PDB entry 7O0U | electron microscopy, 2.35 A resolution | chains H2 and L of the 86 polymer chains in the assembly

[Chain H2]
Protein: RC-Hc
Source organism: Gemmatimonas phototrophica
Sequence (181 residues; numbered 0 to 181; 1 number in that range is skipped by the numbering (no residue carries it; nothing is unmodelled there); the number before each row is that of its first residue; numbering starts at 0):
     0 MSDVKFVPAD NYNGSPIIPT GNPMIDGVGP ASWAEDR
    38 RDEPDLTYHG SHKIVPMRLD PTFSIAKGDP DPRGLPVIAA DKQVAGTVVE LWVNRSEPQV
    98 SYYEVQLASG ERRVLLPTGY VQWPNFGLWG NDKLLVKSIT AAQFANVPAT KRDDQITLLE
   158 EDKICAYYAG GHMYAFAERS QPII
Not modelled in the structure: 0, 178-181

[Chain L]
Protein: Photosynthetic reaction center L subunit
Source organism: Gemmatimonas phototrophica
Reference sequence: A0A143BHR2 (A0A143BHR2_9BACT); residues 0-273 here correspond to UniProt positions 1-274 (UniProt number = residue number + 1)
Sequence (274 residues; each row starts with the number of its first residue; numbering starts at 0):
     0 MAMLSFEKKY RVRGGTLIGG DLFDFWFGPF YVGFFGVTTI FFVTLGTLLC VWGAAMGPTW
    60 NLWQINIAPP DLKYGLGLAP LREGGLWQII TLCALGAFGS WALRQAEIAR KLGMGMHIPW
   120 AYGGAILAYT TLVVIRPFLL GAWGHGFPYG IFSHLDWVSN VGYQYLHFHY NPAHMIAVTF
   180 FFTNCLALAM HGSLILSVTN PPKGTPTGTS EQENVFFRDL LGYSIGAIGI HRLGLFLAVG
   240 AAVWSAICIV ISGPFWTQGW PEWWNWWLNL PIWK
Not modelled in the structure: 0

[Chain H2 / chain L interface]
Residue-residue contacts (38; chain H2 residue first):
  Phe5(H2) with Lys8(L)
  Ala8(H2) with Arg12(L)
  Gly13(H2) with Phe24(L); Trp25(L), hydrogen bond (backbone-backbone)
  Pro15(H2) with Arg10(L); Arg12(L); Asp23(L)
  Ile16(H2) with Lys7(L); Lys8(L); Arg10(L), hydrogen bond (backbone-backbone); Val11(L)
  Ile17(H2) with Arg12(L)
  Gly26(H2) with Lys8(L)
  Val27(H2) with Lys8(L); Val11(L), hydrophobic
  Gly28(H2) with Lys8(L), hydrogen bond (backbone-backbone); Tyr9(L); Val11(L)
  Pro29(H2) with Val11(L); Lys110(L); Leu111(L); Gly112(L)
  Ser31(H2) with Lys8(L); Tyr9(L)
  Trp32(H2) with Lys8(L)
  Glu34(H2) with Lys8(L), salt bridge
  Thr44(H2) with Glu210(L)
  Tyr45(H2) with Thr208(L); Glu210(L), hydrogen bond (backbone-side chain); Gln211(L)
  Ser93(H2) with Ser209(L); Glu210(L), hydrogen bond
  Glu94(H2) with Gly225(L); Ala226(L), hydrogen bond (side chain-backbone)
  Met170(H2) with Arg12(L); Gly13(L); Gly14(L)
  Tyr171(H2) with Val11(L)
Interface residues without a listed pair, chain H2 (22 interface residues in all): Asn12, Lys50, His169
Interface residues without a listed pair, chain L (21 interface residues in all): Arg109

[Summary]
Chain H2 and chain L form an interface of 22 and 21 residues respectively, with 6 hydrogen bonds and 1 salt
bridge. Polar pairs include Glu34(H2)-Lys8(L), Tyr45(H2)-Glu210(L) and Ser93(H2)-Glu210(L).
Here chain H2 is RC-Hc and chain L is Photosynthetic reaction center L subunit, both from Gemmatimonas
phototrophica. Entry 7O0U (Cryo-EM structure (model_1a) of the RC-dLH complex from Gemmatimonas phototrophica
at 2.4 A) was determined by electron microscopy together with 7O0V, 7O0W and 7O0X from the same study.
